Entry 7KL9 (electron microscopy, 4.10 A resolution (low resolution: residue-level contacts below are approximate; hydrogen-bond / salt-bridge calls are withheld)); this record covers chains B and C of the 6 polymer chains in the assembly.

== Chain B (and C) ==
Name: Spike glycoprotein
Organism: Severe acute respiratory syndrome coronavirus 2
Notes: chain C of this document is another copy of the same molecule, construct and numbering; everything in this record applies to it too
Reference sequence: P0DTC2 (SPIKE_SARS2); numbering as in UniProt (aligned over 1-1208)
Amino-acid sequence (1257 residues; row label = number of the first residue in the row):
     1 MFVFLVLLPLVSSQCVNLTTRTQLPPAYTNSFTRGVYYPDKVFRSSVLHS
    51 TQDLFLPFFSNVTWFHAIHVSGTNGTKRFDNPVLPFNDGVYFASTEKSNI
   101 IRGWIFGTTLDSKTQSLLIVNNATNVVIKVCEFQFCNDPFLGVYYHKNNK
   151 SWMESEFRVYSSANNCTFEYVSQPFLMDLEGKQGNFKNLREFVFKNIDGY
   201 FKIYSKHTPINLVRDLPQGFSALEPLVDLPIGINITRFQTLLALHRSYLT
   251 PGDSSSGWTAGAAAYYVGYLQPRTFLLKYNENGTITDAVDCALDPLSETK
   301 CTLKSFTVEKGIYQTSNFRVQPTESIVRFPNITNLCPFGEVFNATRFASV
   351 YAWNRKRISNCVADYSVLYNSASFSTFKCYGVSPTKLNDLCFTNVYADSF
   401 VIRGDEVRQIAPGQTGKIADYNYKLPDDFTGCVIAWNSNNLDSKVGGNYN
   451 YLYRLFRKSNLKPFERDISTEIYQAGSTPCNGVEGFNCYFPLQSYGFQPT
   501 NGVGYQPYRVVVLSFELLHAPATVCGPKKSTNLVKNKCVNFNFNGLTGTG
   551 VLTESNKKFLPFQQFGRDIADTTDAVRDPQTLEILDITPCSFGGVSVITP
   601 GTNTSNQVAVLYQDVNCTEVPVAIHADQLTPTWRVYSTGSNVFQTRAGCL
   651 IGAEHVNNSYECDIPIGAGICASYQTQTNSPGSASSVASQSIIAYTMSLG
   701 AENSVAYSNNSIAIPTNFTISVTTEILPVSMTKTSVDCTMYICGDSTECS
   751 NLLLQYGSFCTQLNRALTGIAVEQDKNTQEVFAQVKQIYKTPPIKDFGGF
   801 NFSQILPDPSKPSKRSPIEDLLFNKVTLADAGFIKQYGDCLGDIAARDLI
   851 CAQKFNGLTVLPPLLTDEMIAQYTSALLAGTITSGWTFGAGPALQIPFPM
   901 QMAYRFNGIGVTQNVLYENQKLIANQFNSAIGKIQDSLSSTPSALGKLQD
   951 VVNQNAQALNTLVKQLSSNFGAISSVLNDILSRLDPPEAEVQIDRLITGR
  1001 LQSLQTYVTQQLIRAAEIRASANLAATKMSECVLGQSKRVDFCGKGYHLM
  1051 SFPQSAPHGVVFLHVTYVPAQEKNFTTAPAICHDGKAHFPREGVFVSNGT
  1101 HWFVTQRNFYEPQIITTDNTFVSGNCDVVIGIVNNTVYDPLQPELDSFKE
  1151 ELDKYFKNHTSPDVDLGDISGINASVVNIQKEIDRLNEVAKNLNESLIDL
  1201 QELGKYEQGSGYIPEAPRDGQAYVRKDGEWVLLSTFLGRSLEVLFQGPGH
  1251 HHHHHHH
Not modelled in the structure: 1-26, 67-79, 144-155, 173-187, 244-262, 621-640, 677-689, 827-855, 1146-1257 (chain C: 1-26, 67-79, 144-155, 173-187, 244-262, 517-519, 621-640, 677-689, 827-855, 1146-1257)
Disulfides: C131-C166, C291-C301, C480-C488, C538-C590, C617-C649, C662-C671, C738-C760, C743-C749, C1032-C1043, C1082-C1126
Covalent attachments: N-acetylglucosamine (NAG) linked to N61, N122, N165, N234, N282, N331, N603, N616, N657, N709, N1074
Construct notes: conflict G682 (Arg in P0DTC2), S683 (Arg in P0DTC2), S685 (Arg in P0DTC2), P817 (Phe in P0DTC2), P892 (Ala in P0DTC2), P899 (Ala in P0DTC2), P942 (Ala in P0DTC2), P986 (Lys in P0DTC2), P987 (Val in P0DTC2); expression tag (1209-1257)
UniProt features mapped onto this chain:
  - region: N280 to C301 (Putative superantigen), R403 to D405 (Integrin-binding motif), N448 to F456 (Immunodominant HLA epitope recognized by the CD8+), P681, A684 (Putative superantigen), S816 to Y837 (Fusion peptide 1), K835 to F855 (Fusion peptide 2), D1163 to E1202 (Heptad repeat 2)
  - site: R815, S816 (Cleavage)
  - glycosylation: N17 (N-linked (GlcNAc...) (complex) asparagine), N61 (N-linked (GlcNAc...) (hybrid) asparagine), N74 (N-linked (GlcNAc...) (complex) asparagine), N122 (N-linked (GlcNAc...) (hybrid) asparagine), N149 (N-linked (GlcNAc...) (complex) asparagine), N165 (N-linked (GlcNAc...) (complex) asparagine), N234 (N-linked (GlcNAc...) (high mannose) asparagine), N282 (N-linked (GlcNAc...) (complex) asparagine), T323 (O-linked (GalNAc) threonine), S325 (O-linked (HexNAc...) serine), N331 (N-linked (GlcNAc...) (complex) asparagine), N343 (N-linked (GlcNAc...) (complex) asparagine), N603 (N-linked (GlcNAc...) (hybrid) asparagine), N616 (N-linked (GlcNAc...) (complex) asparagine), N657 (N-linked (GlcNAc...) (complex) asparagine), T676 (O-linked (GlcNAc...) threonine), T678 (O-linked (GlcNAc...) threonine), N709 (N-linked (GlcNAc...) (high mannose) asparagine), N717 (N-linked (GlcNAc...) (hybrid) asparagine), N801 (N-linked (GlcNAc...) (hybrid) asparagine) and 6 more in UniProt
  - natural variant: L5 (L5F: In strain: Iota/B.1.526), S13 (S13I: In strain: Epsilon/B.1.427/B.1.429), L18 (L18F: In strain: Beta/B.1.351, Gamma/P.1 and 1 more), T19 (T19I: In strain: Omicron/BQ.1.1, Omicron/XBB.1.5 and 1 more; T19R: In strain: Delta/B.1.617.2, Omicron/BA.2 and 4 more), T20 (T20N: In strain: Gamma/P.1), L24 to A27 (sequence variant, change not given here; In strain: Omicron/BA.2, Omicron/BA.2.12.1 and 6 more), P26 (P26S: In strain: Gamma/P.1), Q52 (Q52H: In strain: Omicron/EG.5.1), A67 (A67V: In strain: Eta/B.1.525, Omicron/BA.1), H69 to V70 (deletion: In strain: Alpha/B.1.1.7, Eta/B.1.525 and 5 more), G75 (G75V: In strain: Lambda/C.37), T76 (T76I: In strain: Lambda/C.37), 82 further natural variant entries in UniProt
  - mutagenesis: H69 to V70 (Increased incorporation of cleaved spike into virions), N121 (N121Q: Partial loss of biliverdin affinity), R190 (R190K: Partial loss of biliverdin affinity), N234 (N234Q: Increased resistance to neutralizing antibodies), N331 (N331Q: Reduced viral infectivity), N343 (N343Q: Reduced viral infectivity), L452 (L452R: Increased resistance to neutralizing antibodies. Decreases HLA binding to NF9 epitope. Increased binding affinity to human ACE2), Y453 (Y453F: Decreased HLA binding to NF9 epitope. Increased binding affinity to human ACE2), A475 (A475V: Increased resistance to neutralizing antibodies), V483 (V483A: Increased resistance to neutralizing antibodies), E484 (E484D: Increased replication in human TMEM106B overexpressing cells), F490 (F490L: Increased resistance to neutralizing antibodies and human covalescent sera neutralization), 12 further mutagenesis entries in UniProt

== How chain B and chain C interact ==
Pairs across the interface (135; chain B residue first):
  R319(B) with D745(C)
  G381(B) with R983(C)
  V382(B) with R983(C)
  S383(B) with R983(C); L984(C); D985(C)
  K386(B) with S982(C); R983(C)
  Y396(B) with Y200(C); P230(C)
  K462(B) with N234(C)
  E465(B) with N234(C)
  S469(B) with K113(C)
  E471(B) with K113(C)
  E516(B) with Y200(C)
  H519(B) with D40(C); K41(C)
  T547(B) with N978(C)
  K558(B) with N282(C)
  F559(B) with F43(C)
  L560(B) with E224(C)
  F562(B) with K41(C); P225(C)
  Q563(B) with K41(C); V42(C); F43(C)
  F565(B) with V42(C); F43(C)
  G566(B) with F43(C)
  R567(B) with V42(C); F43(C)
  A570(B) with V963(C); L966(C)
  D571(B) with S967(C); S975(C)
  F592(B) with G857(C); L858(C)
  Q613(B) with L861(C)
  A647(B) with P862(C)
  P665(B) with L864(C)
  A668(B) with P863(C); L864(C); T866(C)
  G669(B) with L864(C); T866(C); M869(C)
  M697(B) with L864(C); M869(C)
  L699(B) with K786(C); I788(C); M869(C); Y873(C)
  A701(B) with Q787(C); I788(C)
  E702(B) with I788(C); K790(C)
  N703(B) with Q787(C); I788(C); Y789(C)
  S704(B) with K790(C)
  V705(B) with T883(C); A893(C); Q895(C)
  A706(B) with Q895(C)
  Y707(B) with P792(C); D796(C); T883(C); Q895(C); P897(C); F898(C)
  S708(B) with Q895(C); P897(C)
  N709(B) with D796(C); P897(C)
  N710(B) with P897(C)
  S711(B) with Q895(C); P897(C)
  I712(B) with Q895(C); I896(C)
  A713(B) with L894(C); Q895(C); I896(C)
  P715(B) with L894(C)
  Q957(B) with R765(C)
  T961(B) with Q762(C)
  Q965(B) with Y756(C); G757(C); S758(C); F759(C)
  S968(B) with Q755(C); G757(C)
  N969(B) with Q755(C)
  F970(B) with Q755(C); F759(C)
  G971(B) with Q755(C)
  A972(B) with Q755(C)
  Q1002(B) with F759(C); Q1005(C)
  S1003(B) with F759(C)
  T1006(B) with Q762(C); Q1005(C)
  Q1010(B) with L1012(C)
  I1013(B) with L1012(C)
  E1017(B) with R1019(C)
  R1039(B) with E1031(C)
  V1040(B) with S1030(C); E1031(C)
  D1041(B) with S1030(C)
  K1045(B) with Q784(C); G889(C)
  G1046(B) with A890(C)
  Y1047(B) with W886(C); T887(C); A890(C)
  V1068(B) with A890(C)
  P1069(B) with P892(C)
  T1077(B) with M900(C)
  P1079(B) with Y917(C)
  F1089(B) with Q913(C); N914(C); Y917(C)
  P1090(B) with Q913(C)
  R1091(B) with E1092(C)
  V1094(B) with Y904(C)
  R1107(B) with Y904(C); N907(C)
  F1121(B) with T912(C); N914(C)
  S1123(B) with N914(C); E918(C)
  V1128(B) with E918(C)
  V1129(B) with Y917(C)
  I1130(B) with Q920(C)
  L1141(B) with E1144(C)
  L1145(B) with L1145(C)
Also at the interface, not in a pair above, chain B (97 interface residues in all): N317, D389, A520, G548, Q564, I569, T572, G667, G700, T1009, K1038, F1042, Y1067, A1070, E1072, G1093
Also at the interface, not in a pair above, chain C (93 interface residues in all): Y38, R44, V47, D737, M740, I794, F797, N856, L865, K921, L981, D994, T1009, T1027, L1034, G1035, K1038, R1039, L1141

== Summary ==
The interface between chain B and chain C involves 97 residues on one side and 93 on the other. Covalently
linked N-acetylglucosamine: at N61(B), N122(B), N165(B), N234(B), N282(B) and N331(B) and 5 more. Curated
annotation (UniProt) lists 24 mutagenesis sites on chain B.
Both chains are Spike glycoprotein (Severe acute respiratory syndrome coronavirus 2). Entry 7KL9 (Structure of
the SARS-CoV-2 S 6P trimer in complex with the ACE2 protein decoy, CTC-445.2 (State ...) was determined by
electron microscopy.
